6DTI - chains A and M of the 23 polymer chains in the assembly; structure by X-ray diffraction, 3.54 A resolution.

Chain A:
Molecule: 16s rRNA
From: Thermus thermophilus HB8
Sequence (1507 nucleotides; each row starts with the number of its first residue; note: 1 number in that range is skipped by the numbering (no residue carries it; nothing is unmodelled there)):
     5 UGGAGAGUUU GAUCCUGGCU CAGGGUGAAC GCUGGCGGCG UGCCUAAGAC AUGCAAGUCG
    65 UGCGGGCCGC GGGGUUUUAC UCCGUGGUCA GCGGCGGACG GGUGAGUAAC GCGUGGGUGA
   125 CCUACCCGGA AGAGGGGGAC AACCCGGGGA AACUCGGGCU AAUCCCCCAU GUGGACCCGC
   185 CCCUU
   191 GGGGUGUGUC CAAAGGGCUU UGCCCGCUUC CGGAUGGGCC CGCGUCCCAU CAGCUAGUUG
   251 GUGGGGUAAU GGCCCACCAA GGCGACGACG GGUAGCCGGU CUGAGAGGAU GGCCGGCCAC
   311 AGGGGCACUG AGACACGGGC CCCACUCCUA CGGGAGGCAG CAGUUAGGAA UCUUCCGCAA
   371 UGGGCGCAAG CCUGACGGAG CGACGCCGCU UGGAGGAAGA AGCCCUUCGG GGUGUAAACU
   431 CCUGAACCCG GGACGAAACC CCCGACGAGG GGACUGACGG UACCGGGGUA AUAGCGCCGG
   491 CCAACUCCGU GCCAGCAGCC GCGGUAAUAC GGAGGGCGCG AGCGUUACCC GGAUUCACUG
   551 GGCGUAAAGG GCGUGUAGGC GGCCUGGGGC GUCCCAUGUG AAAGACCACG GCUCAACCGU
   611 GGGGGAGCGU GGGAUACGCU CAGGCUAGAC GGUGGGAGAG GGUGGUGGAA UUCCCGGAGU
   671 AGCGGUGAAA UGCGCAGAUA CCGGGAGGAA CGCCGAUGGC GAAGGCAGCC ACCUGGUCCA
   731 CCCGUGACGC UGAGGCGCGA AAGCGUGGGG AGCAAACCGG AUUAGAUACC CGGGUAGUCC
   791 ACGCCCUAAA CGAUGCGCGC UAGGUCUCUG GGUCUCCUGG GGGCCGAAGC UAACGCGUUA
   851 AGCGCGCCGC CUGGGGAGUA CGGCCGCAAG GCUGAAACUC AAAGGAAUUG ACGGGGGCCC
   911 GCACAAGCGG UGGAGCAUGU GGUUUAAUUC GAAGCAACGC GAAGAACCUU ACCAGGCCUU
   971 GACAUGCUAG GAACCCGGGU GAAAGCCUGG GGUGCCCCGG GGAGCCCUAG CACAGGUGCU
  1031 GCAUGGCCGU CGUCAGCUCG UGCCGUGAGG UGUUGGGUUA AGUCCCGCAA CGAGCGCAAC
  1091 CCCCGCCGUU AGUUGCCAGC GGUUCGGCCG GGCACUCUAA CGGGACUGCC CGCGAAAGCG
  1151 GGAGGAAGGA GGGGACGACG UCUGGUCAGC AUGGCCCUUA CGGCCUGGGC GACACACGUG
  1211 CUACAAUGCC CACUACAAAG CGAUGCCACC CGGCAACGGG GAGCUAAUCG CAAAAAGGUG
  1271 GGCCCAGUUC GGAUUGGGGU CUGCAACCCG ACCCCAUGAA GCCGGAAUCG CUAGUAAUCG
  1331 CGGAUCAGCA UGCCGCGGUG AAUACGUUCC CGGGCCUUGU ACACACCGCC CGUCACGCCA
  1391 UGGGAGCGGG CUCUACCCGA AGUCGCCGGG AGCCUACGGG CAGGCGCCGA GGGUAGGGCC
  1451 CGUGACUGGG GCGAAGUCGU AACAAGGUAG CUGUACCGGA AGGUGCGGCU GGAUCACUUU
  1511 CU
Ion coordination: Mg2+ site 1 near U14 (its only coordinating residue here); Mg2+ site 2 near G21 (its only coordinating residue here); Mg2+ site 3: C48, U49; Mg2+ site 4 near A53 (its only coordinating residue here); Mg2+ site 5: U62, G98; Mg2+ site 6: G70, U92; Mg2+ site 7: G100, G322; Mg2+ site 8: A102, G327; Mg2+ site 9: A109, G110, G285; Mg2+ site 10: C114, G117, U118, G232; Mg2+ site 11: C168, C169; Mg2+ site 12 near A202 (its only coordinating residue here); 42 more Mg2+ sites not listed
Residues lining bound ligands: paromomycin (PAR): G1382, U1383, C1384, A1385, C1386, G1461, C1462, G1463, A1464, A1465, G1466, U1467, C1468

Chain M:
Protein: 30S ribosomal protein S13
From: Thermus thermophilus HB8
UniProt: P80377 (RS13_THET8); numbering as in UniProt (aligned over 1-126)
Amino-acid sequence (126 residues; row label = number of the first residue in the row):
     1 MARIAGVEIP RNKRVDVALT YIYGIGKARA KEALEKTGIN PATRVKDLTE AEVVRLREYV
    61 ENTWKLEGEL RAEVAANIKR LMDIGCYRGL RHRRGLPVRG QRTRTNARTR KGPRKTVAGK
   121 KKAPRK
Not modelled in the structure: 1

How chain A and chain M interact:
Pairs across the interface - 93 pairs, chain A then chain M:
  A924(A) - Arg114(M)  salt bridge to the phosphate
  G925(A) - Arg108(M)  phosphate contact
  G925(A) - Thr109(M)  hydrogen bond to the phosphate
  G925(A) - Arg114(M)  salt bridge to the phosphate
  C926(A) - Asn106(M)  base contact
  C926(A) - Ala107(M)  phosphate contact
  C926(A) - Arg108(M)  hydrogen bond to the phosphate
  C926(A) - Thr109(M)  hydrogen bond to the phosphate
  A927(A) - Asn106(M)  base contact
  U928(A) - Arg102(M)  salt bridge to the phosphate
  U928(A) - Thr105(M)  hydrogen bond to the base
  G929(A) - Arg102(M)  salt bridge to the phosphate
  G929(A) - Thr105(M)  base contact
  U930(A) - Arg104(M)  hydrogen bond to the base
  U930(A) - Thr105(M)  base contact
  G931(A) - Arg104(M)  hydrogen bond to the base
  G932(A) - Arg104(M)  base contact
  C948(A) - Lys126(M)  base contact
  A1202(A) - Gln101(M)  phosphate contact
  A1202(A) - Arg102(M)  phosphate contact
  A1202(A) - Thr103(M)  hydrogen bond to the phosphate
  A1202(A) - Arg104(M)  phosphate contact
  C1203(A) - Arg91(M)  salt bridge to the phosphate
  C1203(A) - Leu96(M)  phosphate contact
  C1203(A) - Thr103(M)  hydrogen bond to the sugar
  C1203(A) - Arg104(M)  base contact
  C1203(A) - Lys111(M)  hydrogen bond to the sugar
  A1204(A) - Lys111(M)  salt bridge to the phosphate
  A1204(A) - Lys115(M)  hydrogen bond to the sugar
  A1204(A) - Val117(M)  sugar contact
  C1205(A) - Arg104(M)  base contact
  C1205(A) - Arg108(M)  salt bridge to the phosphate
  C1205(A) - Lys111(M)  salt bridge to the phosphate
  C1205(A) - Lys115(M)  phosphate contact
  C1205(A) - Thr116(M)  phosphate contact
  C1205(A) - Val117(M)  hydrogen bond to the sugar
  A1206(A) - Arg104(M)  hydrogen bond to the base
  A1206(A) - Arg114(M)  salt bridge to the phosphate
  A1206(A) - Thr116(M)  hydrogen bond to the phosphate
  C1207(A) - Thr105(M)  base contact
  C1207(A) - Arg125(M)  sugar contact
  C1207(A) - Lys126(M)  hydrogen bond to the sugar
  G1208(A) - Lys126(M)  sugar contact
  G1272(A) - Arg14(M)  hydrogen bond to the sugar
  C1273(A) - Arg14(M)  sugar contact
  C1273(A) - Arg44(M)  salt bridge to the phosphate
  C1274(A) - Lys13(M)  phosphate contact
  C1274(A) - Arg44(M)  salt bridge to the phosphate
  U1278(A) - Lys13(M)  hydrogen bond to the phosphate
  U1279(A) - Lys13(M)  salt bridge to the phosphate
  U1279(A) - Arg14(M)  hydrogen bond to the base
  U1279(A) - Val17(M)  phosphate contact
  U1279(A) - Tyr21(M)  phosphate contact
  A1283(A) - Thr109(M)  hydrogen bond to the sugar
  U1284(A) - Gln101(M)  hydrogen bond to the phosphate
  U1284(A) - Thr109(M)  sugar contact
  U1284(A) - Arg110(M)  phosphate contact
  U1285(A) - His92(M)  hydrogen bond to the phosphate
  U1285(A) - Pro97(M)  phosphate contact
  U1285(A) - Val98(M)  hydrogen bond to the phosphate
  U1285(A) - Arg99(M)  salt bridge to the phosphate
  U1285(A) - Gln101(M)  hydrogen bond to the phosphate
  U1285(A) - Arg110(M)  salt bridge to the phosphate
  G1286(A) - Val74(M)  sugar contact
  G1286(A) - Asn77(M)  hydrogen bond to the sugar
  G1286(A) - Ile78(M)  sugar contact
  G1286(A) - Arg88(M)  salt bridge to the phosphate
  G1286(A) - His92(M)  salt bridge to the phosphate
  G1286(A) - Val98(M)  phosphate contact
  G1286(A) - Arg99(M)  salt bridge to the phosphate
  G1287(A) - Asn77(M)  sugar contact
  G1287(A) - Arg80(M)  salt bridge to the phosphate
  G1287(A) - Arg88(M)  salt bridge to the phosphate
  C1297(A) - Tyr87(M)  sugar contact
  C1298(A) - Tyr87(M)  sugar contact
  C1299(A) - Gly100(M)  sugar contact
  G1300(A) - Arg99(M)  phosphate contact
  G1300(A) - Gly100(M)  phosphate contact
  C1305(A) - Ala28(M)  phosphate contact
  C1305(A) - Arg29(M)  hydrogen bond to the sugar
  A1306(A) - Gly24(M)  hydrogen bond to the phosphate
  A1306(A) - Ile25(M)  hydrogen bond to the phosphate
  A1306(A) - Gly26(M)  hydrogen bond to the phosphate
  A1306(A) - Lys27(M)  phosphate contact
  A1306(A) - Ala28(M)  hydrogen bond to the phosphate
  A1306(A) - Arg29(M)  hydrogen bond to the phosphate
  A1306(A) - Leu70(M)  sugar contact
  U1307(A) - Thr20(M)  phosphate contact
  U1307(A) - Ile22(M)  phosphate contact
  U1307(A) - Tyr23(M)  phosphate contact
  U1307(A) - Gly24(M)  hydrogen bond to the phosphate
  U1307(A) - Ile25(M)  hydrogen bond to the phosphate
  U1307(A) - Gly26(M)  phosphate contact
Other interface residues (no listed pair), chain A (36 interface residues in all): A947, G1308
Other interface residues (no listed pair), chain M (48 interface residues in all): Leu81, Arg94, Pro113

Overview:
The interface between chain A and chain M involves 36 residues on one side and 48 on the other; the contacts
include 31 hydrogen bonds and 19 salt bridges. Polar pairs include U928(A)-Thr105(M), U930(A)-Arg104(M) and
G931(A)-Arg104(M). Ligands of chain A: paromomycin.
Chain A is 16s rRNA and chain M is 30S ribosomal protein S13, both from Thermus thermophilus HB8; the
structure, Structure of the Thermus thermophilus 30S ribosomal subunit complexed with an unmodifed anticodon
stem loop (ASL) ..., was determined by X-ray diffraction together with 6MKN, 6MPF and 6MPI from the same
study.
